9H0N - chain A; structure by X-ray diffraction, 1.40 A resolution.

== Chain A ==
Name: Extracellular solute-binding protein, family 1
Source organism: Bifidobacterium longum subsp. infantis
UniProt: B7GQA3 (B7GQA3_BIFLS); residue numbers follow UniProt; this construct covers 1-445
Chain sequence (445 residues; row label = number of the first residue in the row):
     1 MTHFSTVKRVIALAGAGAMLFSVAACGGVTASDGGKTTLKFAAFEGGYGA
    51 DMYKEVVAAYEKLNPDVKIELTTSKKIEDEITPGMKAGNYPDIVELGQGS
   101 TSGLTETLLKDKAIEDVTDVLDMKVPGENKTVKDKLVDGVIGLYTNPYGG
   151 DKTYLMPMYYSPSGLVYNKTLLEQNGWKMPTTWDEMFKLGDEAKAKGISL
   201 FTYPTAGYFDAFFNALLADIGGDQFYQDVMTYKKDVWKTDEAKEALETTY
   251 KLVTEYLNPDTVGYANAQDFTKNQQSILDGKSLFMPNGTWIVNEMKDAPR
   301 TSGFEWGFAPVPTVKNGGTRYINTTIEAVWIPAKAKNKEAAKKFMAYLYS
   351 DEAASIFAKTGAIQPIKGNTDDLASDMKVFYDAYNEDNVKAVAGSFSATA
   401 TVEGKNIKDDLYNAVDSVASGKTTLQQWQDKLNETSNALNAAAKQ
Unresolved in the structure: 1-35, 441-445
Metal / ion sites: Na+ near Asp371 (its only coordinating residue here)
Reported in the primary citation:
  - binding site for beta-D-galactopyranose: Gln98, Ser163, Thr205, Tyr208, Asp210
  - binding site for 2-acetamido-2-deoxy-alpha-D-galactopyranose: Gly47, Trp290, Glu294, Glu327

== Overview ==
The paper reports a binding site for beta-D-galactopyranose at Gln98, Ser163 and Thr205 among others; a
binding site for 2-acetamido-2-deoxy-alpha-D-galactopyranose at Gly47, Trp290 and Glu294 among others.
Chain A is Extracellular solute-binding protein, family 1 (Bifidobacterium longum subsp. infantis); the
structure, Fucosylated Lacto-N-biose binding protein from Bifidobacterium longum subsp. infantis in complex
with Galacto-N-biose, was determined by X-ray diffraction (same publication as 9H0O and 9H0P).
